Entry 3BUK (X-ray diffraction, 2.60 A resolution); this record covers chains A and C of the 4 polymer chains in the assembly.

Chain A:
Name: Neurotrophin-3
Organism: Homo sapiens
UniProt: P20783 (NT3_HUMAN); residues 1-119 here correspond to UniProt positions 139-257 (UniProt number = residue number + 138)
Chain sequence (119 residues; row label = number of the first residue in the row):
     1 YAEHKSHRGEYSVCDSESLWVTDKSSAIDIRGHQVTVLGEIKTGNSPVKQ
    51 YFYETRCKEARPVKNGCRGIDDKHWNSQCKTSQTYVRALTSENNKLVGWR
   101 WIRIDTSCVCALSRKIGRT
Not modelled in the structure: 1-4, 116-119
Cystine bridges: Cys14-Cys79, Cys57-Cys108, Cys67-Cys110
From the paper describing this entry:
  - conformationally variable residues (loop rearrangement): Lys5 to Ser12, Arg31, Glu40 to Val48, Glu59, Asn65, Ile70 to Asn76, Leu96, Arg114
  - specificity-determining residues: Tyr11 (by similarity / conservation)

Chain C:
Name: Tumor necrosis factor receptor superfamily member 16
Organism: Rattus norvegicus
Notes: fragment: ectodomain
UniProt: P07174 (TNR16_RAT); residues 1-161 here correspond to UniProt positions 29-189 (UniProt number = residue number + 28)
Chain sequence (167 residues; row label = number of the first residue in the row):
     1 KETCSTGLYTHSGECCKACNLGEGVAQPCGANQTVCEPCLDSVTFSDVVS
    51 ATEPCKPCTECLGLQSMSAPCVEADDAVCRCAYGYYQDEETGHCEACSVC
   101 EVGSGLVFSCQDKQNTVCEECPEGTYSDEANHVDPCLPCTVCEDTERQLR
   151 ECTPWADAECEHHHHHH
Not modelled in the structure: 1-2, 162-167
Differences from the reference sequence: engineered mutation Ser42 (Asn70 in P07174); expression tag (162-167)
Cystine bridges: Cys4-Cys15, Cys16-Cys29, Cys19-Cys36, Cys39-Cys55, Cys58-Cys71, Cys61-Cys79, Cys81-Cys94, Cys97-Cys110, Cys100-Cys118, Cys121-Cys136, Cys139-Cys152, Cys142-Cys160
Glycans and other covalent adducts: N-acetylglucosamine (NAG) linked to Asn32
From the paper describing this entry:
  - post-translational modification sites: Asn32
  - binding site for N-acetylglucosamine: Asn32
  - conformationally variable residues (loop rearrangement): Thr140 to Cys152

How chain A and chain C interact:
Contacting residue pairs - 14 pairs, chain A then chain C:
  Ile30(A) - Ser68(C)
  Arg31(A) - Pro70(C)  hydrogen bond (side chain-backbone)
  Arg31(A) - Val72(C)
  Arg31(A) - Asp75(C)
  Arg31(A) - Asp76(C)  hydrogen bond (side chain-backbone)
  Arg31(A) - Val78(C)
  His74(A) - Pro138(C)
  Trp75(A) - Cys136(C)
  Trp75(A) - Pro138(C)
  Arg87(A) - Asp41(C)  salt bridge
  Trp101(A) - Pro70(C)
  Arg114(A) - Glu119(C)  salt bridge
  Arg114(A) - Pro135(C)
  Arg114(A) - Cys136(C)  hydrogen bond (side chain-backbone)
Interface residues without a listed pair, chain A (9 interface residues in all): Leu96, Trp99
Interface residues without a listed pair, chain C (17 interface residues in all): Leu21, Ala69, Ala77, Thr125, Leu137, Cys139
Interface features reported in the paper:
  - interface residues, chain A: Lys73(A)

In short:
9 residues of chain A face 17 of chain C across their interface, with 3 hydrogen bonds and 2 salt bridges.
Polar pairs include Arg87(A)-Asp41(C), Arg114(A)-Glu119(C) and Arg31(A)-Pro70(C). N-acetylglucosamine is
covalently linked to Asn32(C). From the paper: a binding site for N-acetylglucosamine at Asn32(C); the
interface residue Lys73(A).
Here chain A is Neurotrophin-3 (Homo sapiens) and chain C is Tumor necrosis factor receptor superfamily member
16 (Rattus norvegicus). Entry 3BUK (Crystal Structure of the Neurotrophin-3 and p75NTR Symmetrical Complex)
was determined by X-ray diffraction.
